Entry 9K3H (electron microscopy, 2.86 A resolution); this record covers chains B and S of the 5 polymer chains in the assembly.

Chain B:
Name: Guanine nucleotide-binding protein G(I)/G(S)/G(T) subunit beta-1, HiBiT
Organism: Homo sapiens
UniProtKB: P62873 (GBB1_HUMAN); numbering as in UniProt (aligned over 2-340)
Chain sequence (371 residues; numbered -4 to 366; the number before each row is that of its first residue; numbers below 1 keep their minus sign (Met-4 is residue -4)):
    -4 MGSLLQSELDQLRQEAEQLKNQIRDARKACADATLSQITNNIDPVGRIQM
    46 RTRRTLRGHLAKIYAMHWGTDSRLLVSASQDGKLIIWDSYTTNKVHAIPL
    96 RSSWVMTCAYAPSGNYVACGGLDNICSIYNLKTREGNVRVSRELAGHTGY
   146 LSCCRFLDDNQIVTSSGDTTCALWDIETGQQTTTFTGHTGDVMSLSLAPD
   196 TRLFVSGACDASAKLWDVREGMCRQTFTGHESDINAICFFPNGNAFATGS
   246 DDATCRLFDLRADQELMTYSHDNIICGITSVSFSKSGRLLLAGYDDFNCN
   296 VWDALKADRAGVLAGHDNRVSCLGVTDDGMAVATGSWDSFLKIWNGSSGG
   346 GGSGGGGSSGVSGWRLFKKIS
Disordered / not traced: -4 to 2, 344-366
Construct notes: initiating methionine (-4); expression tag (-3 to 1); linker (341-355)
Swiss-Prot annotation at these positions:
  - modified residue: Ser2 (N-acetylserine), His266 (Phosphohistidine)
  - natural variant: Leu30 (L30F: In MRD42; uncertain significance), Arg52 (R52G: In MRD42), Gly64 (G64V: In MRD42), Asp76 (D76E: In MRD42; D76G: In MRD42), Gly77 (G77S: In MRD42), Lys78 (K78R: In MRD42), Ile80 (I80N: In MRD42; I80T: In MRD42), His91 (H91R: In MRD42; uncertain significance), Ala92 (A92T: In MRD42), Pro94 (P94S: In MRD42), Leu95 (L95P: In MRD42), Arg96 (R96L: In MRD42), 5 further natural variant entries in UniProt

Chain S:
Name: scFv16
Organism: synthetic construct
Notes: antibody fragment or engineered binder
Chain sequence (285 residues; numbered -36 to 247 plus 17 insertion-coded residues; 16 numbers in that range are skipped by the numbering (no residue carries them; nothing is unmodelled there); the number before each row is that of its first residue; a row labelled like 120A-120Q holds insertion residues (120A, then the next letters in order); numbers below 1 keep their minus sign (Met-36 is residue -36)):
   -36 MLLVNQSHQGFNKEHTSKMVSAIVLYVLLAAAAHSAFAVQLVESGGGLVQ
    14 PGGSRKLSCSASGFAFSSFGMHWVRQAPEKGLEWVAYISSGSGTIYYADT
    64 VKGRFTISRDDPKNTLFLQMTSLRSEDTAMYYCVRSIYYYGSSPFDFWGQ
   114 GTTLTVS
120A-120Q AGGGGSGGGGSGGGGSA
   137 DIVMTQATSSVPVTPGESVSISCRSSKSLLHSNGNTYLYWFLQRPGQSPQ
   187 LLIYRMSNLASGVPDRFSGSGSGTAFTLTISRLEAEDVGVYYCMQHLEYP
   237 LTFGAGTKLEL
Disordered / not traced: -36 to 1, 120A-120Q
Cystine bridges: Cys22-Cys96, Cys159-Cys229

Interface between chain B and chain S:
Contacting residue pairs (12; chain B residue first):
  Arg68(B) - Tyr103(S)
  Leu69(B) - Tyr103(S)  hydrophobic
  Val90(B) - Tyr102(S)  hydrophobic
  Arg129(B) - Val2(S)
  Arg129(B) - Arg98(S)  hydrogen bond (backbone-side chain)
  Arg129(B) - Phe110(S)
  Arg129(B) - Ser197(S)  hydrogen bond
  Glu130(B) - Gly26(S)
  Glu130(B) - Phe27(S)
  Glu130(B) - Ala28(S)  hydrogen bond (backbone-backbone)
  Glu130(B) - Phe32(S)
  Gly131(B) - Phe32(S)
Also at the interface, not in a pair above, chain B (10 interface residues in all): Asp66, Asp83, His91, Asn132
Also at the interface, not in a pair above, chain S (11 interface residues in all): Asp109

Summary:
10 residues of chain B and 11 residues of chain S are in contact, with 3 hydrogen bonds. Among the polar pairs
are Arg129(B)-Arg98(S), Arg129(B)-Ser197(S) and Glu130(B)-Ala28(S).
Here chain B is Guanine nucleotide-binding protein G(I)/G(S)/G(T) subunit beta-1, HiBiT (Homo sapiens) and
chain S is scFv16 (synthetic construct). Entry 9K3H (Cryo-EM structure of the unliganded human melanocortin
receptor 5 (MC5R)-Gs complex) was determined by electron microscopy, deposited together with 9K3F, 9K3K, 9K3L
and 9K3P.
